Entry 5GI5 (X-ray diffraction, 1.45 A resolution); this record covers chain A.

[Chain A]
Protein: Dopamine N-acetyltransferase
Organism: Drosophila melanogaster
Notes: EC 2.3.1.87
UniProt: Q94521 (DNAT_DROME); residues 21-230 here correspond to UniProt positions 56-265 (UniProt number = residue number + 35)
Sequence (215 residues; row label = number of the first residue in the row):
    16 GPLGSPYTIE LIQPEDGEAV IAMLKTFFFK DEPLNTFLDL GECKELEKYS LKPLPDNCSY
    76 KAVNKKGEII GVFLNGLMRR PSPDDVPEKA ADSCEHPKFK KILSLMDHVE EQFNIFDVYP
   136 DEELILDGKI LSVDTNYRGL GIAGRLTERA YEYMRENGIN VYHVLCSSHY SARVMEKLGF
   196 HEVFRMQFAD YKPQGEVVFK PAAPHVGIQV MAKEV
Disordered / not traced: 100-105
Differences from the reference sequence: expression tag (16-20)
Swiss-Prot annotation at these positions:
  - binding site (acetyl-CoA): L146 to V148, G154 to A158
  - site: E47 (Has a role in the catalytic activity), Y64 (Might be involved in substrate binding), R153 (Regulates binding affinity for coenzyme A (CoASH)), S182 (Has a role in the catalytic activity), S186 (Has a role in the catalytic activity), K192 (Acetyl-CoA)
Small-molecule neighbours: coenzyme A (COA): F43, D46, E47, P48, L146, S147, V148, R153, G154, L155, G156, I157, A158, L180, C181, S182, S183, Y185, S186, R188, V189, K192
What the authors report for this chain:
  - binding site for coenzyme A: K192
  - contacts within the chain: D46-R153 (salt bridge)
  - conformationally variable residues (order/disorder transition): A217 to V221
  - mutagenesis - M121A: decreased stability

[Overview]
Ligands of chain A: coenzyme A. UniProt lists 8 acetyl-CoA-binding residues. From the paper: a binding site
for coenzyme A at K192; M121A reduces stability.
Chain A is Dopamine N-acetyltransferase (Drosophila melanogaster); the structure, Crystal Structure of
Drosophila melanogaster Dopamine N-Acetyltransferase Bound to CoA, was determined by X-ray diffraction,
deposited together with 6K80, 5GI7 and 5GI9.
